Entry 5T4P (electron microscopy, 7.77 A resolution (low resolution: residue-level contacts below are approximate; hydrogen-bond / salt-bridge calls are withheld)); this record covers chains O and P of the 22 polymer chains in the assembly.

Chain O (and P):
Molecule: ATP synthase subunit c
From: Escherichia coli
Notes: chain P of this document is another copy of the same molecule, construct and numbering; everything in this record applies to it too
UniProt: B7NR39 (ATPL_ECO7I); numbering as in UniProt (aligned over 1-79)
Sequence (79 residues; each row starts with the number of its first residue):
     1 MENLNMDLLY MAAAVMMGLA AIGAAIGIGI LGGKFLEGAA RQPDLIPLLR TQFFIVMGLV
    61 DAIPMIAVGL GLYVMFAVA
Unresolved in the structure: 1-2, 78-79

Chain O / chain P interface:
Residue-residue contacts (23; chain O residue first):
  Leu4(O) - Asp7(P)
  Leu8(O) - Asp7(P)
  Ala12(O) - Tyr10(P)
  Ala12(O) - Met11(P)
  Ala12(O) - Ala14(P)
  Val15(O) - Ala14(P)
  Met16(O) - Ala14(P)
  Met16(O) - Gly18(P)
  Ala20(O) - Gly18(P)
  Ala20(O) - Leu19(P)
  Ala20(O) - Ile22(P)
  Gly23(O) - Ile22(P)
  Gly23(O) - Ala25(P)
  Gly23(O) - Ile26(P)
  Ala24(O) - Ala25(P)
  Gly27(O) - Ala25(P)
  Lys34(O) - Gly33(P)
  Gly38(O) - Ala40(P)
  Gln42(O) - Ala40(P)
  Val60(O) - Ala25(P)
  Ile63(O) - Ala21(P)
  Ile63(O) - Ala25(P)
  Leu70(O) - Met17(P)
Other interface residues (no listed pair), chain O (20 interface residues in all): Asn5, Ala13, Leu19, Val56, Ala67
Other interface residues (no listed pair), chain P (16 interface residues in all): Gly29, Gly32, Leu36

In short:
20 residues of chain O face 16 of chain P across their interface.
Both chains are ATP synthase subunit c (Escherichia coli). Entry 5T4P (Autoinhibited E. coli ATP synthase
state 2) was determined by electron microscopy, deposited together with 5T4Q and 5T4O.
